Entry 7LS6 (electron microscopy, 3.17 A resolution); this record covers chains C and D of the 15 polymer chains in the assembly.

== Chain C ==
Protein: Proteasome subunit alpha type-3
Organism: Saccharomyces cerevisiae (strain ATCC 204508 / S288c)
Notes: EC 3.4.25.1
UniProt: P23638 (PSA3_YEAST); numbering as in UniProt (aligned over 1-258)
Chain sequence (258 residues; each row starts with the number of its first residue):
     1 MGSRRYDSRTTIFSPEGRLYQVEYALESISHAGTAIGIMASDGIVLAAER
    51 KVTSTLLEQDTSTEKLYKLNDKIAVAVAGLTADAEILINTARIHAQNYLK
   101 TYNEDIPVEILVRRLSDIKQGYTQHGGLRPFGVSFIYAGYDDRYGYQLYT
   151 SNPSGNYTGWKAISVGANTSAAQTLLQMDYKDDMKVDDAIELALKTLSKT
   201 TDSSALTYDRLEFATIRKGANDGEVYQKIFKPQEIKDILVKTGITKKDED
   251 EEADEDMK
Disordered / not traced: 1-5, 219-223, 245-258
Curated features (UniProtKB/Swiss-Prot):
  - cross-link (Glycyl lysine isopeptide (Lys-Gly)): Lys100 (interchain with G-Cter in ubiquitin), Lys199 (interchain with G-Cter in ubiquitin), Lys231 (interchain with G-Cter in ubiquitin)

== Chain D ==
Protein: Proteasome subunit alpha type-4
Organism: Saccharomyces cerevisiae (strain ATCC 204508 / S288c)
Notes: EC 3.4.25.1
UniProt: P40303 (PSA4_YEAST); residues 1-254 here = UniProt positions 1-254
Chain sequence (254 residues; each row starts with the number of its first residue):
     1 MSGYDRALSIFSPDGHIFQVEYALEAVKRGTCAVGVKGKNCVVLGCERRS
    51 TLKLQDTRITPSKVSKIDSHVVLSFSGLNADSRILIEKARVEAQSHRLTL
   101 EDPVTVEYLTRYVAGVQQRYTQSGGVRPFGVSTLIAGFDPRDDEPKLYQT
   151 EPSGIYSSWSAQTIGRNSKTVREFLEKNYDRKEPPATVEECVKLTVRSLL
   201 EVVQTGAKNIEITVVKPDSDIVALSSEEINQYVTQIEQEKQEQQEQDKKK
   251 KSNH
Disordered / not traced: 1-3, 239-254
Curated features (UniProtKB/Swiss-Prot):
  - modified residue: Thr60 (Phosphothreonine)

== How chain C and chain D interact ==
Pairs across the interface (59):
  Tyr6(C) - Asp5(D)  hydrogen bond
  Tyr6(C) - Arg6(D)  hydrogen bond
  Thr10(C) - Arg127(D)
  Thr11(C) - Gly124(D)
  Thr11(C) - Gly125(D)
  Thr11(C) - Arg127(D)
  Ile12(C) - Gln19(D)
  Phe13(C) - Gln19(D)  hydrogen bond (backbone-side chain)
  Phe13(C) - Tyr22(D)
  Phe13(C) - Ala26(D)  hydrophobic
  Phe13(C) - Arg127(D)
  Phe13(C) - Pro128(D)
  Phe13(C) - Gly130(D)
  Ser14(C) - Tyr22(D)
  Pro15(C) - Tyr22(D)  hydrophobic
  Pro15(C) - Glu25(D)
  Gly17(C) - Tyr22(D)
  Gly17(C) - Ala26(D)
  Arg18(C) - Arg29(D)
  Leu19(C) - Arg127(D)
  Glu23(C) - Arg29(D)  salt bridge
  Met39(C) - Arg58(D)
  Arg113(C) - Arg83(D)  hydrogen bond (backbone-side chain)
  Ser116(C) - Arg83(D)
  Asp117(C) - Arg83(D)  salt bridge
  Asp117(C) - Ile84(D)
  Gln120(C) - Ala80(D)
  Gln120(C) - Asp81(D)  hydrogen bond
  Gln120(C) - Ile84(D)
  Gln120(C) - Arg127(D)
  Thr123(C) - Arg127(D)  hydrogen bond (backbone-side chain)
  Gln124(C) - Tyr120(D)
  Gln124(C) - Gly125(D)
  Gln124(C) - Val126(D)
  Gln124(C) - Arg127(D)  hydrogen bond (backbone-backbone)
  Gln124(C) - Phe129(D)
  His125(C) - Gly125(D)  hydrogen bond (side chain-backbone)
  Gly126(C) - Gly125(D)  hydrogen bond (backbone-backbone)
  Tyr144(C) - Arg58(D)  hydrogen bond (backbone-side chain)
  Tyr144(C) - Ile59(D)  hydrophobic
  Tyr146(C) - Arg58(D)  hydrogen bond (backbone-side chain)
  Gln147(C) - Arg58(D)
  Tyr149(C) - Ile59(D)
  Ser154(C) - Ala80(D)
  Gly155(C) - Ala80(D)
  Gly155(C) - Arg83(D)  hydrogen bond (backbone-side chain)
  Tyr157(C) - Arg83(D)
  Gly159(C) - Gln55(D)
  Gly159(C) - Asp56(D)  hydrogen bond (backbone-backbone)
  Trp160(C) - Leu52(D)  hydrophobic
  Trp160(C) - Leu54(D)
  Trp160(C) - Asp56(D)
  Lys161(C) - Leu54(D)  hydrogen bond (backbone-backbone)
  Lys161(C) - Gln55(D)
  Ala162(C) - Leu54(D)
  Gln173(C) - Leu54(D)
  Leu176(C) - Leu54(D)  hydrophobic
  Gln177(C) - Leu54(D)
  Tyr180(C) - Leu54(D)  hydrophobic
Other interface residues (no listed pair), chain C (37 interface residues in all): Arg9, Asn156
Other interface residues (no listed pair), chain D (29 interface residues in all): Ala23, Lys53, Thr60, Leu78

== Overview ==
37 residues of chain C face 29 of chain D across their interface; the contacts include 14 hydrogen bonds and 2
salt bridges. Among the polar pairs are Glu23(C)-Arg29(D), Asp117(C)-Arg83(D) and Tyr6(C)-Asp5(D).
Chain C is Proteasome subunit alpha type-3 and chain D is Proteasome subunit alpha type-4, both from
Saccharomyces cerevisiae (strain ATCC 204508 / S288c); the structure, Cryo-EM structure of Pre-15S proteasome
core particle assembly intermediate purified from Pre3-1 proteasome mutant (G34D), was determined by electron
microscopy, deposited together with 7LS5 and 7LSX.
